Entry 5AUM (X-ray diffraction, 2.05 A resolution); this record covers chains L and C of the 3 polymer chains in the assembly.

== Chain L ==
Molecule: Light chain of Fab fragment
Notes: antibody fragment or engineered binder
Amino-acid sequence (239 residues; row label = number of the first residue in the row; a row labelled like 30A-30E holds insertion residues (30A, then the next letters in order); numbers below 1 keep their minus sign (Met-19 is residue -19)):
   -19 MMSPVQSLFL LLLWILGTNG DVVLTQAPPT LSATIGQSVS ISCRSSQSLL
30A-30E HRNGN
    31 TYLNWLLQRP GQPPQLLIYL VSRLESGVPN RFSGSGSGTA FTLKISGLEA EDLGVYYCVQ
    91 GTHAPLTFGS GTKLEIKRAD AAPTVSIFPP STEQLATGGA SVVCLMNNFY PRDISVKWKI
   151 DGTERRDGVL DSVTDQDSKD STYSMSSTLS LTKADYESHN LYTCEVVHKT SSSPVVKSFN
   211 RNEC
Disordered / not traced: -19 to 0, 212-214
Disulfide bonds: Cys23-Cys88, Cys134-Cys194

== Chain C ==
Molecule: peptide RENLYFQGKDG
Amino-acid sequence (11 residues; each row starts with the number of its first residue):
     1 RENLYFQGKD G

== How chain L and chain C interact ==
Pairs across the interface - 14 pairs, chain L then chain C:
  His30A(L) - Lys9(C)
  His30A(L) - Gly11(C)  hydrogen bond (side chain-backbone)
  Arg30B(L) - Gly11(C)
  Asn30C(L) - Gln7(C)
  Asn30E(L) - Gln7(C)  hydrogen bond
  Tyr32(L) - Gln7(C)
  Tyr32(L) - Lys9(C)
  Leu46(L) - Arg1(C)
  Tyr49(L) - Arg1(C)
  Leu50(L) - Leu4(C)  hydrophobic
  Glu55(L) - Arg1(C)  salt bridge
  Gly91(L) - Lys9(C)  hydrogen bond (backbone-side chain)
  Thr92(L) - Lys9(C)  hydrogen bond (backbone-side chain)
  Thr92(L) - Gly11(C)

== Overview ==
11 residues of chain L face 5 of chain C across their interface; the contacts include 4 hydrogen bonds and 1
salt bridge. Among the polar pairs are Glu55(L)-Arg1(C), Asn30E(L)-Gln7(C) and His30A(L)-Gly11(C).
Here chain L is Light chain of Fab fragment and chain C is peptide RENLYFQGKDG. Entry 5AUM (Crystal structure
of a Fab fragment with the ligand peptide) was determined by X-ray diffraction.
